Entry 6X6A (electron microscopy, 3.60 A resolution); this record covers chains A and B of the 8 polymer chains in the assembly.

# Chain A
Protein: Dipeptidyl peptidase 9
From: Homo sapiens
Notes: EC 3.4.14.5
UniProt: Q86TI2 (DPP9_HUMAN); residues 1-863 here = UniProt positions 1-863
Chain sequence (863 residues; numbered 1 to 863; the number before each row is that of its first residue):
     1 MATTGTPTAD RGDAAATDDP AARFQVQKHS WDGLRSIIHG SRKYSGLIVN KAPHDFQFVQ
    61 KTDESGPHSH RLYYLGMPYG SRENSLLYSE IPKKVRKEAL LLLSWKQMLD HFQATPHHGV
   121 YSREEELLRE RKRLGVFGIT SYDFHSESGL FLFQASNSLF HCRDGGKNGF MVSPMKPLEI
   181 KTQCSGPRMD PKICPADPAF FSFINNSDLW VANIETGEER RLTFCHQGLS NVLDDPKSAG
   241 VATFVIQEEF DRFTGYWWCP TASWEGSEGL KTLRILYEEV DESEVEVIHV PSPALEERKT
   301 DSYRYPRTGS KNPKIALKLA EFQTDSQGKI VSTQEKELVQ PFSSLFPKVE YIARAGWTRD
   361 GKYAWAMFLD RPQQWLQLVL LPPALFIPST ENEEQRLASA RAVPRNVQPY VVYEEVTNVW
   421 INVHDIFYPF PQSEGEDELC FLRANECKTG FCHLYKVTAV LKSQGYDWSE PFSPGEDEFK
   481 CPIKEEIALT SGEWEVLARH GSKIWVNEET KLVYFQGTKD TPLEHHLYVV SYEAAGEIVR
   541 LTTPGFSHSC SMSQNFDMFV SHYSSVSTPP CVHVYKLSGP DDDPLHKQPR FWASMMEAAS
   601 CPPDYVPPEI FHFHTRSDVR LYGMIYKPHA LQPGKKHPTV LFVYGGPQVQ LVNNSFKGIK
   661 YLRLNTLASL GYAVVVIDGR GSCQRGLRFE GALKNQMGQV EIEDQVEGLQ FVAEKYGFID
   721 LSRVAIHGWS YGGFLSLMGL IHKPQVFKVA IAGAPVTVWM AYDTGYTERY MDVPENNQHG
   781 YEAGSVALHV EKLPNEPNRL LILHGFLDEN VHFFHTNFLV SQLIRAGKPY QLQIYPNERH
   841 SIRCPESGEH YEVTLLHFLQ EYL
Unresolved in the structure: 1-17
Curated features (UniProtKB/Swiss-Prot):
  - active site (Charge relay system): S730, D808, H840
  - binding site (Val-boroPro): S730
  - modified residue: A2 (N-acetylalanine)
  - natural variant: R82 to L863 (deletion: In HATIS), G138 (G138S: In HATIS), S185 to L863 (deletion: In HATIS), Q822 to L863 (deletion: In HATIS)
  - mutagenesis: R96 to K97 (Reduced interaction with CARD8 without affecting the peptidase activity), L100 to L101 (Reduced interaction with NLRP1 and CARD8 without affecting the peptidase activity), L102 to L103 (Reduced interaction with CARD8 without affecting the peptidase activity), L102 (L102E: Reduced interaction with NLRP1 without affecting the peptidase activity), E597 (E597R: Reduced interaction with NLRP1 without affecting the peptidase activity), S730 (S730A: Abolished dipeptidyl peptidase activity and ability to sequester NLRP1 and inhibit pyroptosis)
From the paper describing this entry:
  - conformationally variable residues (order/disorder transition): R133
  - mutagenesis - E597R: unchanged catalytic activity
  - mutagenesis - S730A: abolished catalytic activity

# Chain B
Protein: NACHT, LRR and PYD domains-containing protein 1
From: Homo sapiens
UniProt: Q9C000 (NLRP1_HUMAN); residue numbers follow UniProt; this construct covers 1-1212
Chain sequence (1212 residues; row label = number of the first residue in the row):
     1 MAGGAWGRLA CYLEFLKKEE LKEFQLLLAN KAHSRSSSGE TPAQPEKTSG MEVASYLVAQ
    61 YGEQRAWDLA LHTWEQMGLR SLCAQAQEGA GHSPSFPYSP SEPHLGSPSQ PTSTAVLMPW
   121 IHELPAGCTQ GSERRVLRQL PDTSGRRWRE ISASLLYQAL PSSPDHESPS QESPNAPTST
   181 AVLGSWGSPP QPSLAPREQE APGTQWPLDE TSGIYYTEIR EREREKSEKG RPPWAAVVGT
   241 PPQAHTSLQP HHHPWEPSVR ESLCSTWPWK NEDFNQKFTQ LLLLQRPHPR SQDPLVKRSW
   301 PDYVEENRGH LIEIRDLFGP GLDTQEPRIV ILQGAAGIGK STLARQVKEA WGRGQLYGDR
   361 FQHVFYFSCR ELAQSKVVSL AELIGKDGTA TPAPIRQILS RPERLLFILD GVDEPGWVLQ
   421 EPSSELCLHW SQPQPADALL GSLLGKTILP EASFLITART TALQNLIPSL EQARWVEVLG
   481 FSESSRKEYF YRYFTDERQA IRAFRLVKSN KELWALCLVP WVSWLACTCL MQQMKRKEKL
   541 TLTSKTTTTL CLHYLAQALQ AQPLGPQLRD LCSLAAEGIW QKKTLFSPDD LRKHGLDGAI
   601 ISTFLKMGIL QEHPIPLSYS FIHLCFQEFF AAMSYVLEDE KGRGKHSNCI IDLEKTLEAY
   661 GIHGLFGAST TRFLLGLLSD EGEREMENIF HCRLSQGRNL MQWVPSLQLL LQPHSLESLH
   721 CLYETRNKTF LTQVMAHFEE MGMCVETDME LLVCTFCIKF SRHVKKLQLI EGRQHRSTWS
   781 PTMVVLFRWV PVTDAYWQIL FSVLKVTRNL KELDLSGNSL SHSAVKSLCK TLRRPRCLLE
   841 TLRLAGCGLT AEDCKDLAFG LRANQTLTEL DLSFNVLTDA GAKHLCQRLR QPSCKLQRLQ
   901 LVSCGLTSDC CQDLASVLSA SPSLKELDLQ QNNLDDVGVR LLCEGLRHPA CKLIRLGLDQ
   961 TTLSDEMRQE LRALEQEKPQ LLIFSRRKPS VMTPTEGLDT GEMSNSTSSL KRQRLGSERA
  1021 ASHVAQANLK LLDVSKIFPI AEIAEESSPE VVPVELLCVP SPASQGDLHT KPLGTDDDFW
  1081 GPTGPVATEV VDKEKNLYRV HFPVAGSYRW PNTGLCFVMR EAVTVEIEFC VWDQFLGEIN
  1141 PQHSWMVAGP LLDIKAEPGA VEAVHLPHFV ALQGGHVDTS LFQMAHFKEE GMLLEKPARV
  1201 ELHHIVLENP SF
Unresolved in the structure: 1-1078
Curated features (UniProtKB/Swiss-Prot):
  - motif: P111 to L117 (ZAKalpha motif 1), P177 to L183 (ZAKalpha motif 2)
  - binding site (ATP): G334 to S341
  - site: Q130, G131 (Microbial infection: Cleavage), Q333, G334 (Microbial infection: Cleavage), F1212 (Cleavage)
  - modified residue: S93 (Phosphoserine), S99 (Phosphoserine), S101 (Phosphoserine), S107 (Phosphoserine), T112 (Phosphothreonine), S113 (Phosphoserine), T114 (Phosphothreonine), T129 (Phosphothreonine), S132 (Phosphoserine), S163 (Phosphoserine), S168 (Phosphoserine), S170 (Phosphoserine), S173 (Phosphoserine), T178 (Phosphothreonine), S179 (Phosphoserine), T180 (Phosphothreonine)
  - natural variant: A54 (A54T: In MSPC), A66 (A66V: In MSPC), M77 (M77T: In MSPC), L155 (L155H: Risk factor for VAMAS1), R726 (R726W: In AIADK; uncertain significance), T755 (T755N: In JRRP), F787 to R843 (deletion: In MSPC), M1119 (M1119V: No effect on autocatalytic processing, nor on IL1B release), M1184 (M1184V: Increased autocatalytic processing and IL1B release)
  - mutagenesis: Q76 (Q76A: No effect on cleavage by HRV-14 Protease 3C), Q85 (Q85A: No effect on cleavage by HRV-14 Protease 3C), Q87 (Q87A: No effect on cleavage by HRV-14 Protease 3C), Q110 (Q110A: No effect on cleavage by HRV-14 Protease 3C), Q130 (Q130A: Inhibits cleavage by HRV-14 Protease 3C; Q130P: Inhibits cleavage by Protease 3C from Coxsackievirus B3 and HRV-14), Q139 (Q139A: No effect on cleavage by HRV-14 Protease 3C), Q158 (Q158A: No effect on cleavage by HRV-14 Protease 3C), Q171 (Q171A: No effect on cleavage by HRV-14 Protease 3C), T178 to T180 (In 3A mutant; abolished activation of the NLRP1 inflammasome in response to UV-B irradiation and ribosome collisions), Q191 (Q191A: No effect on cleavage by HRV-14 Protease 3C), Q199 (Q199A: No effect on cleavage by HRV-14 Protease 3C), Q205 (Q205A: No effect on cleavage by HRV-14 Protease 3C), 8 further mutagenesis entries in UniProt
From the paper describing this entry:
  - catalytic residues: H1186, E1195

# Chain A / chain B interface
Contacting residue pairs (32; chain A residue first):
  L47(A) - H1143(B)
  H68(A) - E1189(B)  salt bridge
  H68(A) - E1190(B)  salt bridge
  Y79(A) - Q1142(B)  hydrogen bond (backbone-side chain)
  E90(A) - E1189(B)
  E90(A) - E1190(B)
  P92(A) - E1190(B)
  R96(A) - E1195(B)  salt bridge
  A99(A) - L1194(B)
  A99(A) - E1195(B)
  L100(A) - Q1183(B)
  L100(A) - M1192(B)
  L100(A) - L1193(B)
  L100(A) - L1194(B)  hydrogen bond (backbone-backbone)
  L101(A) - E1190(B)
  L101(A) - M1192(B)
  L101(A) - L1193(B)  hydrophobic
  L102(A) - I1139(B)  hydrophobic
  L102(A) - W1145(B)  hydrophobic
  L102(A) - G1191(B)
  L102(A) - M1192(B)  hydrogen bond (backbone-backbone)
  L103(A) - E1190(B)
  S104(A) - E1138(B)  hydrogen bond
  S104(A) - E1190(B)
  W105(A) - E1138(B)  hydrogen bond (backbone-backbone)
  W105(A) - N1140(B)
  K106(A) - E1138(B)
  K106(A) - E1189(B)  salt bridge
  M595(A) - N1140(B)  hydrogen bond (backbone-side chain)
  M596(A) - N1140(B)
  E597(A) - P1141(B)
  E597(A) - W1145(B)
Interface residues without a listed pair, chain A (22 interface residues in all): P78, G80, I91, A599, S600
Interface residues without a listed pair, chain B (17 interface residues in all): G1137, S1144
Interface features reported in the paper:
  - hot spots on chain A (mutagenesis) - E597R: decreased binding to NACHT, LRR and PYD domains-containing protein 1 (chain B)

# In short
Chain A and chain B form an interface of 22 and 17 residues respectively, with 6 hydrogen bonds and 4 salt
bridges. Polar contacts include H68(A)-E1189(B), H68(A)-E1190(B) and R96(A)-E1195(B). The paper reports
catalytic residues H1186(B) and E1195(B); S730A of chain A abolishes catalytic activity.
Here chain A is Dipeptidyl peptidase 9 and chain B is NACHT, LRR and PYD domains-containing protein 1, both
from Homo sapiens. Entry 6X6A (Cryo-EM structure of NLRP1-DPP9 complex) was determined by electron microscopy
(same publication as 6X6C).
